Entry 7AWG (X-ray diffraction, 2.00 A resolution); this record covers chain A.

Chain A:
Molecule: Cholinesterase
Source organism: Homo sapiens
Notes: EC 3.1.1.8
UniProt: P06276 (CHLE_HUMAN); residues 1-529 here correspond to UniProt positions 29-557 (UniProt number = residue number + 28)
Sequence (529 residues; each row starts with the number of its first residue):
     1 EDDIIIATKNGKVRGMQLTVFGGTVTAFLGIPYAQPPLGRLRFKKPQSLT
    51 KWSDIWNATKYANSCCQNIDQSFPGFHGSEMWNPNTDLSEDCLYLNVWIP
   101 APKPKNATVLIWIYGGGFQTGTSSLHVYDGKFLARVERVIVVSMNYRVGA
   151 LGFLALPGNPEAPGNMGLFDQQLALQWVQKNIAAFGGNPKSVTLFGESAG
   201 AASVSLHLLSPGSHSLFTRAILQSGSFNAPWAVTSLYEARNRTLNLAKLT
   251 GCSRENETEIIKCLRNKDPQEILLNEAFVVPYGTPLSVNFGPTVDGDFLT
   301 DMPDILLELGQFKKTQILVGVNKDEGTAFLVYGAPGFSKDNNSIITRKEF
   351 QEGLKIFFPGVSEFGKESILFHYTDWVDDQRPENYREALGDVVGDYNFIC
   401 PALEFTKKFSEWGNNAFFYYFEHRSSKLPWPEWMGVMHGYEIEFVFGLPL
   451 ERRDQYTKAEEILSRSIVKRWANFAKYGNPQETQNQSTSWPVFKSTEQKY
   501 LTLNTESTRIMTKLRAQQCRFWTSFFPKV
Disordered / not traced: 1-3
Differences from the reference sequence: engineered mutation Gln-17 (Asn45 in P06276), Gln-455 (Asn483 in P06276), Gln-481 (Asn509 in P06276), Gln-486 (Asn514 in P06276)
Disulfides: Cys-65/Cys-92, Cys-252/Cys-263, Cys-400/Cys-519
Covalent attachments: N-acetylglucosamine (NAG) linked to Asn-57, Asn-106, Asn-256, Asn-485; glycan linked to Asn-241, Asn-341
Ligand contacts:
  - S6Q (N-(phenylmethyl)-2-[1-(phenylsulfonyl)indol-4-yl]oxy-ethanamine): Asp-70, Gly-78, Trp-82, Gly-116, Gly-117, Gln-119, Thr-120, Ser-198, Trp-231, Thr-284, Pro-285, Leu-286, Ser-287, Val-288, Ala-328, Phe-329, Tyr-332, Asn-397, Phe-398, Trp-430, Met-437, His-438, Tyr-440
  - N-acetyl-alpha-neuraminic acid (SIA): Lys-60, Asn-63, Asp-87
UniProt features mapped onto this chain:
  - active site: Ser-198 (Acyl-ester intermediate), Glu-325 (Charge relay system), His-438 (Charge relay system)
  - binding site (tacrine): Trp-82, His-438
  - binding site (substrate): Gly-116, Gly-117
  - modified residue: Ser-198 (Phosphoserine)
  - glycosylation (N-linked (GlcNAc...) asparagine): Asn-57 (complex), Asn-106 (complex), Asn-241 (complex), Asn-256 (complex), Asn-341 (complex), Asn-485

In short:
Bound to chain A: compound S6Q and N-acetyl-alpha-neuraminic acid. Covalently linked N-acetylglucosamine: at
Asn-57, Asn-106, Asn-256 and Asn-485. Curated annotation (UniProt) lists 3 active-site residues,
tacrine-binding residues Trp-82 and His-438 and substrate-binding residues Gly-116 and Gly-117.
Chain A is Cholinesterase (Homo sapiens); the structure, Crystal structure of human butyrylcholinesterase in
complex with (2-((1-(benzenesulfonyl)-1H-indol-4-yl)oxy)ethyl)(benzyl)amine, was determined by X-ray
diffraction (same publication as 7AWH and 7AWI).
